PDB entry 2DRT | X-ray diffraction, 1.60 A resolution | chains B and C of the 3 polymer chains in the assembly

[Chain B (and C)]
Protein: collagen like peptide
Notes: chain C of this document is another copy of the same molecule, construct and numbering; everything in this record applies to it too
Sequence (30 residues; each row starts with the number of its first residue):
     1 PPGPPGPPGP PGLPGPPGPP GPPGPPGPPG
Unresolved in the structure: 1 (chain C: 29-30)
Modified positions: Pro-2, Pro-5, Pro-8, Pro-11, Pro-14, Pro-17, Pro-20, Pro-23, Pro-26, Pro-29 (4-hydroxyproline; HYP)

[Interface between chain B and chain C]
Pairs across the interface - 57 pairs, chain B then chain C:
  Pro-2(B) / Pro-1(C)
  Pro-2(B) / Pro-2(C)
  Gly-3(B) / Pro-1(C)  hydrogen bond (backbone-backbone)
  Gly-3(B) / Pro-2(C)
  Gly-3(B) / Gly-3(C)
  Gly-3(B) / Pro-4(C)
  Pro-4(B) / Gly-3(C)
  Pro-5(B) / Pro-4(C)
  Gly-6(B) / Pro-4(C)  hydrogen bond (backbone-backbone)
  Gly-6(B) / Pro-5(C)
  Gly-6(B) / Gly-6(C)
  Gly-6(B) / Pro-7(C)
  Pro-7(B) / Gly-6(C)
  Pro-8(B) / Pro-7(C)
  Gly-9(B) / Pro-7(C)  hydrogen bond (backbone-backbone)
  Gly-9(B) / Pro-8(C)
  Gly-9(B) / Gly-9(C)
  Gly-9(B) / Pro-10(C)
  Pro-10(B) / Gly-9(C)
  Pro-11(B) / Pro-10(C)
  Gly-12(B) / Pro-10(C)  hydrogen bond (backbone-backbone)
  Gly-12(B) / Pro-11(C)
  Gly-12(B) / Gly-12(C)
  Leu-13(B) / Gly-12(C)
  Pro-14(B) / Leu-13(C)
  Gly-15(B) / Leu-13(C)  hydrogen bond (backbone-backbone)
  Gly-15(B) / Pro-14(C)
  Gly-15(B) / Gly-15(C)
  Gly-15(B) / Pro-16(C)
  Pro-16(B) / Gly-15(C)
  Pro-17(B) / Pro-16(C)
  Gly-18(B) / Pro-16(C)  hydrogen bond (backbone-backbone)
  Gly-18(B) / Pro-17(C)
  Gly-18(B) / Gly-18(C)
  Gly-18(B) / Pro-19(C)
  Pro-19(B) / Gly-18(C)
  Pro-20(B) / Pro-19(C)
  Gly-21(B) / Pro-19(C)  hydrogen bond (backbone-backbone)
  Gly-21(B) / Gly-21(C)
  Gly-21(B) / Pro-22(C)
  Pro-22(B) / Gly-21(C)
  Pro-23(B) / Pro-22(C)
  Gly-24(B) / Pro-22(C)  hydrogen bond (backbone-backbone)
  Gly-24(B) / Pro-23(C)
  Gly-24(B) / Gly-24(C)
  Gly-24(B) / Pro-25(C)
  Pro-25(B) / Gly-24(C)
  Pro-25(B) / Pro-25(C)
  Pro-26(B) / Pro-25(C)
  Gly-27(B) / Pro-25(C)  hydrogen bond (backbone-backbone)
  Gly-27(B) / Pro-26(C)
  Gly-27(B) / Gly-27(C)
  Gly-27(B) / Pro-28(C)
  Pro-28(B) / Gly-27(C)
  Pro-28(B) / Pro-28(C)
  Pro-29(B) / Pro-28(C)
  Gly-30(B) / Pro-28(C)  hydrogen bond (backbone-backbone)
Also at the interface, not in a pair above, chain C (28 interface residues in all): Pro-20

[Summary]
29 residues of chain B face 28 of chain C across their interface, with 10 hydrogen bonds. Backbone hydrogen
bonds pair Gly-3(B)/Pro-1(C), Gly-6(B)/Pro-4(C) and Gly-9(B)/Pro-7(C).
Chain B and chain C are both collagen like peptide; the structure, Structure Analysis of (POG)4-LOG-(POG)5,
was determined by X-ray diffraction together with 2DRX from the same study.
